6OUS - chains B and C of the 12 polymer chains in the assembly; structure by X-ray diffraction, 3.40 A resolution.

Chain B:
Protein: Fusion glycoprotein F1 fused with Fibritin trimerization domain
Source organism: Human respiratory syncytial virus A2
UniProtKB: chimeric construct of P03420, M1E1E4: residues 137-513 from P03420 (FUS_HRSVA) positions 137-513 (same numbers); residues 518-545 from M1E1E4 positions 1-28 (UniProt number = residue number - 517)
Chain sequence (414 residues; each row starts with the number of its first residue):
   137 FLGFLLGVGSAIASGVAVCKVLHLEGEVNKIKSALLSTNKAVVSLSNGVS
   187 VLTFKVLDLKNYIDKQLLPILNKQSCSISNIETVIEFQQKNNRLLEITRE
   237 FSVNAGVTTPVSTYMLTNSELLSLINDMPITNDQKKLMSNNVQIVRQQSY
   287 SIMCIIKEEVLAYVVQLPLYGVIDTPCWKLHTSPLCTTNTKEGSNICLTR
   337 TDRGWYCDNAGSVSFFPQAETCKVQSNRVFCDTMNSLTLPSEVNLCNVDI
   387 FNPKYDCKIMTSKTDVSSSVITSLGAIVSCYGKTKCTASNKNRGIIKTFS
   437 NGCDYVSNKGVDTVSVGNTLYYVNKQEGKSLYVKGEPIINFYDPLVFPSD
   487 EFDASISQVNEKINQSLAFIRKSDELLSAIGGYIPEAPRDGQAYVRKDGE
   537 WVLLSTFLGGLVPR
Not modelled in the structure: 208-210, 544-550
Cystine bridges: Cys-155/Cys-290, Cys-313/Cys-343, Cys-322/Cys-333, Cys-358/Cys-367, Cys-382/Cys-393, Cys-416/Cys-422
Covalently attached groups: N-acetylglucosamine (NAG) linked to Asn-500
Sequence notes: conflict Cys-155 (Ser in P03420), Phe-190 (Ser in P03420), Leu-207 (Val in P03420), Cys-290 (Ser in P03420), Val-379 (Ile in P03420), Val-447 (Met in P03420); linker (514-517); expression tag (546-550)
Curated features (UniProtKB/Swiss-Prot):
  - region: Phe-137 to Val-157 (Fusion peptide)
  - glycosylation: Asn-500 (N-linked (GlcNAc...) asparagine)
From the paper describing this entry:
  - conformationally variable residues (loop rearrangement): Gly-464 to Lys-470

Chain C:
Protein: Fusion glycoprotein F2
Source organism: Human respiratory syncytial virus A2
UniProtKB: P03420 (FUS_HRSVA); residue numbers follow UniProt; this construct covers 26-109
Chain sequence (84 residues; each row starts with the number of its first residue):
    26 ENITEEFYQSTCSAVSKGYLSALRTGWYTSVITIELSNIKENKCNGTDAK
    76 VKLIKQELDKYKNAVTELQLLMQSTPATNNRARR
Not modelled in the structure: 99-100, 104-109
Covalently attached groups: glycan linked to Asn-27
Modified / non-standard residues: Glu-26 (pyroglutamic acid; PCA)
Sequence notes: conflict Ala-102 (Pro in P03420)
Curated features (UniProtKB/Swiss-Prot):
  - site: Arg-109 (Cleavage)
  - glycosylation (N-linked (GlcNAc...) asparagine): Asn-27, Asn-70
  - natural variant: Ala-102 (P102A: In strain: Cold-passage attenuated; this construct carries the variant)
  - mutagenesis: Cys-37 (C37S: Impairs translation or folding of the F protein), Cys-69 (C69S: Impairs translation or folding of the F protein), Arg-108 to Arg-109 (Complete loss of cleavage between F2 and p27), Arg-108 (R108N: Complete loss of cleavage between F2 and p27), Arg-109 (R109N: Complete loss of cleavage between F2 and p27)

Chain B / chain C interface:
Residue-residue contacts - 10 pairs, chain B then chain C:
  Glu-218(B) / Ala-74(C)
  Glu-218(B) / Leu-78(C)
  Gln-225(B) / Glu-82(C)
  Gln-225(B) / Lys-85(C)
  Asn-254(B) / Glu-92(C)  hydrogen bond
  Ser-275(B) / Leu-95(C)
  Asn-276(B) / Leu-95(C)
  Val-278(B) / Leu-95(C)  hydrophobic
  Val-360(B) / Ala-102(C)
  Leu-456(B) / Thr-50(C)
Also at the interface, not in a pair above, chain B (10 interface residues in all): Glu-222, Tyr-458
Also at the interface, not in a pair above, chain C (10 interface residues in all): Trp-52, Lys-75

Overview:
The chain B/chain C interface involves 10 residues from each chain; the contacts include 1 hydrogen bond. The
hydrogen-bonded pair is Asn-254(B)/Glu-92(C). Covalently linked N-acetylglucosamine: at Asn-500(B). From
UniProt: 4 mutagenesis sites on chain C. The paper reports conformational variability at Gly-464(B).
Here chain B is Fusion glycoprotein F1 fused with Fibritin trimerization domain and chain C is Fusion
glycoprotein F2, both from Human respiratory syncytial virus A2. Entry 6OUS (Structure of fusion glycoprotein
from human respiratory syncytial virus) was determined by X-ray diffraction.
